PDB entry 4O51 | X-ray diffraction, 2.20 A resolution | chains L and M of the 3 polymer chains in the assembly

[Chain L]
Molecule: QAA-2095-2 light chain
From: Oryctolagus cuniculus, Homo sapiens
Chain sequence (216 residues; row label = number of the first residue in the row):
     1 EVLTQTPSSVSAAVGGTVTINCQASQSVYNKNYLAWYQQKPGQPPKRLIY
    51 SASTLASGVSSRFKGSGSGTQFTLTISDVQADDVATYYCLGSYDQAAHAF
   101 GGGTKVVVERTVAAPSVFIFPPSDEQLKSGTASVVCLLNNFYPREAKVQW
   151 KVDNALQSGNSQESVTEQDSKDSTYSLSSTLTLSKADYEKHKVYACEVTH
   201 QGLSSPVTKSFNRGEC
Unresolved in the structure: 216
Modified residues: E1 (pyroglutamic acid; PCA)
Cystine bridges: C22-C89, C136-C196

[Chain M]
Molecule: IDES hinge peptide
Chain sequence (14 residues; numbered 223 to 236; the number before each row is that of its first residue):
   223 THTSPPSPAPELLG
Unresolved in the structure: 223-230

[How chain L and chain M interact]
Contacting residue pairs - 10 pairs, chain L then chain M:
  Y33(L) with L234(M); G236(M)
  D94(L) with P232(M)
  Q95(L) with E233(M); L234(M); L235(M), hydrogen bond (backbone-backbone)
  A96(L) with E233(M); L235(M)
  H98(L) with L235(M); G236(M)

[In short]
Chain L and chain M each contribute 5 residues to their interface; the contacts include 1 hydrogen bond. The
hydrogen-bonded pair Q95(L)-L235(M) is a backbone contact.
Here chain L is QAA-2095-2 light chain (Oryctolagus cuniculus, Homo sapiens) and chain M is IDES hinge
peptide. Entry 4O51 (Crystal structure of the QAA variant of anti-hinge rabbit antibody 2095-2 in complex with
IDES hinge ...) was determined by X-ray diffraction (same publication as 4MA3 and 4O4Y).
